PDB entry 7BKE | electron microscopy, 2.80 A resolution | chains a and E of the 9 polymer chains in the assembly

[Chain a]
Name: CoB--CoM heterodisulfide reductase iron-sulfur subunit A
Source organism: Methanospirillum hungatei JF-1
Notes: EC 1.8.-.-
UniProtKB: Q2FKZ1 (Q2FKZ1_METHJ); residues 1-671 here = UniProt positions 1-671
Amino-acid sequence (671 residues; row label = number of the first residue in the row):
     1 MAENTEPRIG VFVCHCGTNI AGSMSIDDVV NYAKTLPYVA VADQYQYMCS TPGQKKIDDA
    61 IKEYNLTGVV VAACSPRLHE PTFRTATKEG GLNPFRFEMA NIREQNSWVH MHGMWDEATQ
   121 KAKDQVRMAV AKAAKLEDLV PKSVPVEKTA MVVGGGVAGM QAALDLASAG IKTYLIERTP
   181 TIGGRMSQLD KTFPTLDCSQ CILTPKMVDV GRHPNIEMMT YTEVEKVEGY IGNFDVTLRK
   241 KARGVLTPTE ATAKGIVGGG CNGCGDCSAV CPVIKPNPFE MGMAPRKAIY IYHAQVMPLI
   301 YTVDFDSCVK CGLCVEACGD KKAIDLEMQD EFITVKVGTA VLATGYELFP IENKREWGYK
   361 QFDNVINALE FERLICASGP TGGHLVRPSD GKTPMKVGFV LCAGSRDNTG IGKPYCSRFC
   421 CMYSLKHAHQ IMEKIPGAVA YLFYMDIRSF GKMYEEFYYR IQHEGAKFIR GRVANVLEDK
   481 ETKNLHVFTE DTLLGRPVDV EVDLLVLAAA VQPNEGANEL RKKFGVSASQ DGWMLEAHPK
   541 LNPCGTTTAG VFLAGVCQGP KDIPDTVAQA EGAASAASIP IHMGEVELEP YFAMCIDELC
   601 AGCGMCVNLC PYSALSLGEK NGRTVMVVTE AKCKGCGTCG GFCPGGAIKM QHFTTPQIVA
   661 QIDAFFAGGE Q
Disordered / not traced: 1-6, 669-671
Disulfides: Cys198-Cys201
Ion coordination: 4Fe-4S cluster Fe site 1: Cys14, Cys16, Cys49, Cys74; 4Fe-4S cluster Fe site 2: Cys261, Cys264, Cys267, Cys318; 4Fe-4S cluster Fe site 3: Cys271, Cys308, Cys311, Cys314; 4Fe-4S cluster Fe site 4: Cys402, Cys416, Cys420, Cys421; 4Fe-4S cluster Fe site 5: Cys600, Cys603, Cys606, Cys643; 4Fe-4S cluster Fe site 6: Cys610, Cys633, Cys636, Cys639
Small-molecule neighbours:
  - FAD (flavin-adenine dinucleotide): Val153, Gly154, Gly155, Gly156, Val157, Ala158, Gly159, Ile176, Glu177, Arg178, Thr179, Gly184, Arg185, Met186, Leu189, Lys191, Thr192, Phe193, Ala343, Thr344, Gly345, Tyr346, Leu348, Ala368, Leu369, Glu372, Phe419, Tyr423, Lys426, His427, Asn514, Leu520, Gly555, Val556, Lys561, Asp562, Ile563, Pro564, Thr566
  - 4Fe-4S cluster (SF4), molecule 1: Cys14, Cys16, Ile20, Gln46, Tyr47, Met48, Cys49, Ala73, Cys74, His79, Phe83, Arg103
  - 4Fe-4S cluster (SF4), molecule 2: Val245, Gly260, Cys261, Asn262, Gly263, Cys264, Gly265, Asp266, Cys267, Ile289, Tyr301, Cys318, Lys321, Ala323, Ile324
  - 4Fe-4S cluster (SF4), molecule 3: Cys271, Pro272, Val273, Ala288, Ile289, Val303, Cys308, Val309, Lys310, Cys311, Gly312, Leu313, Cys314, Leu326
  - 4Fe-4S cluster (SF4), molecule 4: Leu401, Cys402, Ser405, Arg406, Cys416, Ser417, Arg418, Phe419, Cys420, Cys421, Asp446, Arg448
  - 4Fe-4S cluster (SF4), molecule 5: Ala593, Leu609, Cys610, Pro611, Tyr612, Ala614, Leu615, Val628, Cys633, Lys634, Gly635, Cys636, Gly637, Thr638, Cys639, Met650
  - 4Fe-4S cluster (SF4), molecule 6: Cys600, Ala601, Gly602, Cys603, Gly604, Met605, Cys606, Leu617, Met626, Phe642, Cys643, Ala647, Ile648

[Chain E]
Name: Formate dehydrogenase, beta subunit (F420)
Source organism: Methanospirillum hungatei JF-1
Notes: EC 1.2.99.-
UniProtKB: Q2FME3 (Q2FME3_METHJ); numbering as in UniProt (aligned over 1-414)
Amino-acid sequence (414 residues; each row starts with the number of its first residue):
     1 MAAKGDMLYA WAKDAEIQKK GECGGAVTAL LKHALETKMV DAVVAIKKGK DLYDAVPTVI
    61 TNPEDIIQTA GSLHCGTLLI PKLIKKYLNG AKDMKLAVTC KGCDAMAFYE LAKRNQINLD
   121 NIIMIGVNCG GSVSPVTARK MISNKFGVDP DTVHKEEIDK GQFIIEYEGG HKGIKIDELE
   181 EEGYGRRSNC RRCKMKIPRQ ADIAAGNWGV IGDKAGKATF LEICSEKGAN LVNSAQSKGA
   241 LEISPADPKG IDIRAKVEKA MFNLGDEWRH RDFEGMGKGK DRLKLMMSES SKCIKCYACV
   301 EACPICYCIE CSTKKPWYIA PGVLPTSFMF HLIRFAHVSD SCINCGQCEE LCPMEIPNAL
   361 FMHSQQVEIE KMFGHIPGQD MTPPIHAFVE EKAERARLDA TGTDSIYTNI FTDE
Disordered / not traced: 1, 413-414
Ion coordination: 4Fe-4S cluster Fe site 1: Cys103, Cys129, Cys190, Cys193; 4Fe-4S cluster Fe site 2: Cys293, Cys296, Cys299, Cys352; 4Fe-4S cluster Fe site 3: Cys303, Cys342, Cys345, Cys348; 4Fe-4S cluster Fe site 4: Cys306, Cys308, Cys311, His337
Small-molecule neighbours:
  - FAD (flavin-adenine dinucleotide): Gly21, Glu22, Cys23, Gly24, Gly25, Ala26, Val27, Thr28, Leu31, Ala45, Ile46, Thr69, Ala70, Gly71, Ser72, Leu73, His74, Gly76, Leu78, Thr99, Lys101, Asp104, Val127, Asn128, Cys129, Gly130, Gly131, Ser132, Ile158, Ala205, Gly206, Asn207, Trp208, Thr219
  - 4Fe-4S cluster (SF4), molecule 1: Lys101, Gly102, Cys103, Cys129, Gly130, Gly131, Ser132, Arg187, Asn189, Cys190, Cys193, Met195, Lys196, Asn344
  - 4Fe-4S cluster (SF4), molecule 2: Cys293, Ile294, Lys295, Cys296, Tyr297, Ala298, Cys299, Phe330, His331, Leu351, Cys352, Pro353, Met354, Ile356, Asn358
  - 4Fe-4S cluster (SF4), molecule 3: Val300, Ile305, Cys306, Tyr307, Cys308, Cys311, Ser312, Ile333, Arg334, His337
  - 4Fe-4S cluster (SF4), molecule 4: Cys303, Pro304, Ile305, Arg334, Val338, Cys342, Ile343, Asn344, Cys345, Gly346, Gln347, Cys348, Ala359, Met362

[How chain a and chain E interact]
Pairs across the interface (29; chain a residue first):
  Glu598(a) with Ile309(E)
  Leu599(a) with Ile309(E); Glu310(E)
  Cys600(a) with Ile309(E)
  Ala601(a) with Gln116(E); Tyr307(E); Ile309(E), hydrophobic
  Gly602(a) with Asn115(E), hydrogen bond (backbone-side chain)
  Cys603(a) with Arg114(E); Asn115(E); Tyr307(E), hydrogen bond
  Met605(a) with Arg114(E); Tyr307(E); Pro384(E), hydrophobic; Ala387(E), hydrophobic
  Leu609(a) with His386(E); Ala387(E)
  Phe642(a) with His386(E)
  Pro644(a) with Tyr307(E); Cys308(E), hydrophobic; Ser312(E), hydrogen bond (backbone-side chain); His337(E)
  Gly645(a) with Cys308(E); Glu310(E); Lys315(E)
  Thr655(a) with Trp317(E); Tyr318(E)
  Pro656(a) with Trp317(E), hydrophobic
  Val659(a) with Trp317(E)
Interface residues without a listed pair, chain a (18 interface residues in all): Asn608, Leu617, Arg623, Gly646

[In short]
18 residues of chain a face 15 of chain E across their interface, with 3 hydrogen bonds. Among the polar pairs
are Gly602(a)-Asn115(E), Cys603(a)-Tyr307(E) and Pro644(a)-Ser312(E). Chain a binds 6 copies of 4Fe-4S cluster
and flavin-adenine dinucleotide.
Chain a is CoB--CoM heterodisulfide reductase iron-sulfur subunit A and chain E is Formate dehydrogenase, beta
subunit (F420), both from Methanospirillum hungatei JF-1; the structure, Formate dehydrogenase -
heterodisulfide reductase - formylmethanofuran dehydrogenase complex from Methanospirillum hungatei
(heterodisulfide reductase core and ..., was determined by electron microscopy together with 7BKB, 7BKC and
7BKD from the same study.
